Entry 5LK5 (X-ray diffraction, 2.30 A resolution); this record covers chains H and I of the 10 polymer chains in the assembly.

[Chain H]
Molecule: Calreticulin
Organism: Homo sapiens
UniProt: P27797 (CALR_HUMAN); numbering as in UniProt; present here: 18-204, 303-368
Chain sequence (265 residues; numbered 10 to 368; 94 numbers in that range are skipped by the numbering (no residue carries them; nothing is unmodelled there); the number before each row is that of its first residue):
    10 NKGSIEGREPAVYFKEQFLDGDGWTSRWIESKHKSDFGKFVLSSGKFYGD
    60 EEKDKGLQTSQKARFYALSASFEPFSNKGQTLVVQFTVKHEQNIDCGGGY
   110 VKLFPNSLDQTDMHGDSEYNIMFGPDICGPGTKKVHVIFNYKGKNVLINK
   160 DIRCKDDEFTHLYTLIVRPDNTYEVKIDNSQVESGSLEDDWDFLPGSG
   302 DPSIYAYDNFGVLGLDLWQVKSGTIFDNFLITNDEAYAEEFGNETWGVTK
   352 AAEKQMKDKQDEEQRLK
Disordered / not traced: 10-18, 367-368
Cystine bridges: C105-C137
Sequence notes: expression tag (10-17); engineered mutation K71 (Asp in P27797); linker (205-207, 302)
Metal / ion sites: Ca2+: Q26, K62, K64, D328
Curated features (UniProtKB/Swiss-Prot):
  - binding site (Ca(2+)): Q26, K62, K64, D328
  - binding site (an alpha-D-glucoside): Y109, K111, Y128, D135, D317
  - modified residue: K48 (N6-acetyllysine), K64 (N6-(2-hydroxyisobutyryl)lysine), K159 (N6-acetyllysine)
  - glycosylation: N344 (N-linked (GlcNAc...) asparagine)
What the authors report for this chain:
  - contacts within the chain: K151-D302

[Chain I]
Molecule: Calreticulin
Organism: Homo sapiens
UniProt: P27797 (CALR_HUMAN); numbering as in UniProt; present here: 18-203, 303-368
Chain sequence (265 residues; numbered 10 to 368; 94 numbers in that range are skipped by the numbering (no residue carries them; nothing is unmodelled there); the number before each row is that of its first residue):
    10 NKGSIEGREPAVYFKEQFLDGDGWTSRWIESKHKSDFGKFVLSSGKFYGD
    60 EEKDKGLQTSQKARFYALSASFEPFSNKGQTLVVQFTVKHEQNIDCGGGY
   110 VKLFPNSLDQTDMHGDSEYNIMFGPDICGPGTKKVHVIFNYKGKNVLINK
   160 DIRCKDDEFTHLYTLIVRPDNTYEVKIDNSQVESGSLEDDWDFL
   298 PGSGDPSIYAYDNFGVLGLDLWQVKSGTIFDNFLITNDEAYAEEFGNETW
   348 GVTKAAEKQMKDKQDEEQRLK
Disordered / not traced: 10-18, 298-302, 368
Cystine bridges: C105-C137
Sequence notes: expression tag (10-17); engineered mutation K71 (Asp in P27797); linker (299-302)
Metal / ion sites: Ca2+: Q26, K62, K64, D328
Curated features (UniProtKB/Swiss-Prot):
  - binding site (Ca(2+)): Q26, K62, K64, D328
  - binding site (an alpha-D-glucoside): Y109, K111, Y128, D135, D317
  - modified residue: K48 (N6-acetyllysine), K64 (N6-(2-hydroxyisobutyryl)lysine), K159 (N6-acetyllysine)
  - glycosylation: N344 (N-linked (GlcNAc...) asparagine)

[Interface between chain H and chain I]
Residue-residue contacts (12):
  V50(H) with P303(I), hydrophobic
  L51(H) with P303(I)
  S52(H) with P303(I)
  K55(H) with D309(I), salt bridge
  S69(H) with G88(I); P178(I)
  Q70(H) with G88(I)
  K71(H) with G88(I), hydrogen bond (backbone-backbone); Q89(I)
  S323(H) with K87(I); G88(I)
  G324(H) with K87(I)
Other interface residues (no listed pair), chain H (10 interface residues in all): Q67
Other interface residues (no listed pair), chain I (7 interface residues in all): Y306

[In short]
Chain H and chain I form an interface of 10 and 7 residues respectively; the contacts include 1 hydrogen bond
and 1 salt bridge. Among the polar pairs are K55(H)-D309(I) and K71(H)-G88(I). From the paper: contacts within
the chain involving K151(H) and D302(H).
Chain H and chain I are both Calreticulin (Homo sapiens); the structure, Crystal structure of the globular
domain of human calreticulin mutant D71K, was determined by X-ray diffraction, deposited together with 5HCA
and 5HCF.
